Entry 6NE0 (electron microscopy, 3.40 A resolution); this record covers chains L and M of the 12 polymer chains in the assembly.

Chain L:
Protein: CRISPR-associated endonuclease Cas6/Csy4
Source organism: Pseudomonas aeruginosa UCBPP-PA14
Notes: EC 3.1.-.-
Reference sequence: Q02MM2 (CAS6_PSEAB); residues 1-187 here = UniProt positions 1-187
Chain sequence (189 residues; row label = number of the first residue in the row; numbers below 1 keep their minus sign (Phe-1 is residue -1)):
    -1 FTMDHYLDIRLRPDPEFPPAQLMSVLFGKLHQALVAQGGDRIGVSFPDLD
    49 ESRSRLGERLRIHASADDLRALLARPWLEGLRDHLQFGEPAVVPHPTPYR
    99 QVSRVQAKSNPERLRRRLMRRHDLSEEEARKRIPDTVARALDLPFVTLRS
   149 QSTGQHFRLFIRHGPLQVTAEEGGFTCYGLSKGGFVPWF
Differences from the reference sequence: expression tag (-1 to 0)
Swiss-Prot annotation at these positions:
  - active site: His29 (Proton acceptor)
  - site: Ser148 (Substrate binding)
  - mutagenesis: His29 (H29A: No pre-crRNA cleavage, still binds crRNA. Does not support formation of the Csy ribonucleoprotein complex; H29D: Cleaves pre-crRNA 910-fold slower; H29K: Cleaves pre-crRNA 130-fold slower), Glu49 (E49A: No biofilm formation upon phage infection, no crRNA formed; E49K: Restores biofilm formation upon phage infection, crRNA forms), Arg102 (R102A: Loss of pre-crRNA cleavage, still binds crRNA), Gln104 (Q104A: No loss of pre-crRNA cleavage, still binds crRNA), Ser148 (S148A: Cleaves pre-crRNA 8300-fold slower; S148C: No pre-crRNA cleavage, still binds crRNA), Ser150 (S150A: Cleaves pre-crRNA 350-fold slower), Thr151 (T151A: Cleaves pre-crRNA 380-fold slower), Phe155 (F155A: Very little pre-crRNA cleavage, still binds crRNA), Tyr176 (Y176A: Cleaves pre-crRNA 130-fold slower; Y176F: Cleaves pre-crRNA 13-fold slower)

Chain M:
Molecule: Crispr RNA
Sequence (60 nucleotides; each row starts with the number of its first residue):
     1 CUAAGAAAUUCACGGCGGGCUUGAUGUCCGCGUCUACCUGGUUCACUGCC
    51 GUGUAGGCAG
Disordered / not traced: 59-60

How chain L and chain M interact:
Contacting residue pairs (48; chain L residue first):
  Pro13(L) - C38(M)  hydrogen bond to the base
  Phe15(L) - G41(M)  phosphate contact
  Pro16(L) - G41(M)  phosphate contact
  Pro17(L) - U42(M)  base contact
  Ala18(L) - U42(M)  hydrogen bond to the base
  Gln19(L) - U42(M)  hydrogen bond to the base
  Arg102(L) - C58(M)  salt bridge to the phosphate
  Gln104(L) - G56(M)  base contact
  Gln104(L) - G57(M)  hydrogen bond to the base
  Gln104(L) - C58(M)  base contact
  Lys106(L) - G56(M)  hydrogen bond to the base
  Ser107(L) - C44(M)  hydrogen bond to the sugar
  Asn108(L) - A45(M)  hydrogen bond to the phosphate
  Asn108(L) - C46(M)  hydrogen bond to the phosphate
  Arg111(L) - A45(M)  salt bridge to the phosphate
  Arg111(L) - C46(M)  salt bridge to the phosphate
  Arg111(L) - U47(M)  base contact
  Arg114(L) - C46(M)  hydrogen bond to the phosphate
  Arg114(L) - U47(M)  salt bridge to the phosphate
  Arg115(L) - G48(M)  hydrogen bond to the sugar
  Arg115(L) - C49(M)  salt bridge to the phosphate
  Arg115(L) - C50(M)  hydrogen bond to the sugar
  Arg115(L) - U52(M)  salt bridge to the phosphate
  Leu116(L) - U52(M)  sugar contact
  Arg118(L) - G48(M)  salt bridge to the phosphate
  Arg119(L) - C50(M)  sugar contact
  Arg119(L) - G51(M)  salt bridge to the phosphate
  Arg119(L) - U52(M)  hydrogen bond to the base
  Ile131(L) - U52(M)  sugar contact
  Ile131(L) - G53(M)  phosphate contact
  Ile131(L) - U54(M)  base contact
  Leu139(L) - C44(M)  base contact
  Asp140(L) - C44(M)  hydrogen bond to the base
  Phe143(L) - U42(M)  base contact
  Gln149(L) - C58(M)  hydrogen bond to the sugar
  Gly152(L) - C46(M)  base contact
  Gln153(L) - A45(M)  hydrogen bond to the sugar
  Gln153(L) - C46(M)  hydrogen bond to the sugar
  His154(L) - U43(M)  hydrogen bond to the base
  His154(L) - A45(M)  base contact
  Phe155(L) - A45(M)  base contact
  Phe155(L) - C58(M)  base contact
  Arg156(L) - U42(M)  hydrogen bond to the sugar
  Arg156(L) - U43(M)  sugar contact
  Arg156(L) - C44(M)  salt bridge to the phosphate
  Phe158(L) - C44(M)  base contact
  Gly177(L) - C58(M)  phosphate contact
  Leu178(L) - C58(M)  phosphate contact
Also at the interface, not in a pair above, chain L (32 interface residues in all): Leu112, Thr151

In short:
Chain L and chain M form an interface of 32 and 18 residues respectively, with 18 hydrogen bonds and 9 salt
bridges. Polar pairs include Pro13(L)-C38(M), Ala18(L)-U42(M) and Gln19(L)-U42(M). Curated annotation
(UniProt) lists active-site residue His29(L) and 9 mutagenesis sites on chain L.
Chain L is CRISPR-associated endonuclease Cas6/Csy4 (Pseudomonas aeruginosa UCBPP-PA14) and chain M is Crispr
RNA; the structure, Structure of double-stranded target DNA engaged Csy complex from Pseudomonas aeruginosa
(PA-14), was determined by electron microscopy.
